6A5O - chains A and T of the 23 polymer chains in the assembly; structure by electron microscopy, 9.90 A resolution (very low resolution: no residue pairs are listed; an interface is given only as per-side residue counts).

Chain A:
Name: DNA-directed RNA polymerase subunit
Organism: Komagataella phaffii (strain GS115 / ATCC 20864)
Notes: EC 2.7.7.6
UniProt: C4R4Y0 (C4R4Y0_KOMPG); residue numbers follow UniProt; this construct covers 1-1743
Sequence (1743 residues; numbered 1 to 1743; the number before each row is that of its first residue):
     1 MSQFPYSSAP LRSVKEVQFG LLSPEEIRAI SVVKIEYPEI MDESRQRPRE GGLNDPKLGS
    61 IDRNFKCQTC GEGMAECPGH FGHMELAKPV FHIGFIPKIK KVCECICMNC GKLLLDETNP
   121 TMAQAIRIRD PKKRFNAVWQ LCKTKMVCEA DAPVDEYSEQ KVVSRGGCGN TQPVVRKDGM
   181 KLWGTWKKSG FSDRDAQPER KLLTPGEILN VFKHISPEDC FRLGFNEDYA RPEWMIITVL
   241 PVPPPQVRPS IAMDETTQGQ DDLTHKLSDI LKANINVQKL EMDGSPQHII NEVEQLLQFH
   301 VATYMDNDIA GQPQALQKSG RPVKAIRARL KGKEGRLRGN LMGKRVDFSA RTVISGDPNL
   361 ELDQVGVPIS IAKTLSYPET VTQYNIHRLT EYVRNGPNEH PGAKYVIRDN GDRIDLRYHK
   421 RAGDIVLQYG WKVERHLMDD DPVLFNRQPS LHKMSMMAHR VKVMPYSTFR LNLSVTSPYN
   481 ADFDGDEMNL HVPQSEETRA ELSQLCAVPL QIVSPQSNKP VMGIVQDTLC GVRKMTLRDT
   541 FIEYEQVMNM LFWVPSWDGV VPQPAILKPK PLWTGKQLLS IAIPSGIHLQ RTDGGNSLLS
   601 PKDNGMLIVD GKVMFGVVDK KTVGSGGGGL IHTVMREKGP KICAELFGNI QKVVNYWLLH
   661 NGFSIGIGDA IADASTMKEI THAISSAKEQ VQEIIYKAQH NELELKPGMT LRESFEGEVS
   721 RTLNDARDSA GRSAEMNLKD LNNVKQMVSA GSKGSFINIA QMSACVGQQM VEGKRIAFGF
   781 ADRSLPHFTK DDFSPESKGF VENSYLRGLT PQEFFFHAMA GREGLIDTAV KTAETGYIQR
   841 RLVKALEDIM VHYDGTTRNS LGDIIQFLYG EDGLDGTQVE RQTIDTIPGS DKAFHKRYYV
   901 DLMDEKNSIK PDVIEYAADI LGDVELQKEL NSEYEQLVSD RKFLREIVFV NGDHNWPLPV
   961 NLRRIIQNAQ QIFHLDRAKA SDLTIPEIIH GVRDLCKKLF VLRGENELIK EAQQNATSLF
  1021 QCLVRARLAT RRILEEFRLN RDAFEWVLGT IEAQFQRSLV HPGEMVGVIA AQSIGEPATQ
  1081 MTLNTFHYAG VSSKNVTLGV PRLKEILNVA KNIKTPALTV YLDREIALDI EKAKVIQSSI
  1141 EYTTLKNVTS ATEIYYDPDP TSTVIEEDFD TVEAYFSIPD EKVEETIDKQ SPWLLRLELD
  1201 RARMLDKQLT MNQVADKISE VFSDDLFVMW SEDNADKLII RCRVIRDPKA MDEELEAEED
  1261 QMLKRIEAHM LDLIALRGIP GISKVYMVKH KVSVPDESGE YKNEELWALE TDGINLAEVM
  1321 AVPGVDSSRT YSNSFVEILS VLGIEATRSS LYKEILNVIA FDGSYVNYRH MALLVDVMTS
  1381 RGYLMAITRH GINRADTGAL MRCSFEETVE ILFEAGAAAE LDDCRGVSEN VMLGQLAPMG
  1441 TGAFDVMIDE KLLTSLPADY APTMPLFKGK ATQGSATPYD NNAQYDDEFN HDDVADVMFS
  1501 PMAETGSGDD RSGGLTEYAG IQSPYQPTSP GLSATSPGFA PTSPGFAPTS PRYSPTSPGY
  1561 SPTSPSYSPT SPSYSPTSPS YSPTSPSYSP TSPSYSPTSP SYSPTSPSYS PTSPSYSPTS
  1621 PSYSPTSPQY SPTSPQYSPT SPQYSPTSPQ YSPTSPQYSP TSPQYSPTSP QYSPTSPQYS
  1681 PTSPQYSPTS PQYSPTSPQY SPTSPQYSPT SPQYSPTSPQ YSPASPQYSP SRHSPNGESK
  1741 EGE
Disordered / not traced: 1, 154-160, 190-193, 1082-1094, 1178-1189, 1246-1257, 1458-1743
Ion coordination: Zn2+ site 1: Cys67, Cys70, Cys77, His80; Zn2+ site 2: Cys107, Cys148; Mg2+: Asp482, Asp484 (shared with 1 residue of chain P)

Chain T:
Molecule: 198-nt DNA strand
Sequence (198 nucleotides; numbered -72 to 125; the number before each row is that of its first residue; numbers below 1 keep their minus sign (DA-72 is residue -72)):
   -72 ATCAGAATCC CGGTGCCGAG GCCGCTCAAT TGGTCGTAGA CAGCTCTAGC ACCGCTTAAA
   -12 CGCACGTACG CGCTGTCCCC CGCGTTTTAA CCGCCAAGGG GATTACACCC AAGACACCAG
    48 GCACGAGACA GAAAAAAACA ACGAAAACGG CCACCACCCA AACACACCAA ACACAAGAGC
   108 TAATTGACTG ACGTAAGC
Disordered / not traced: 106-125

Interface between chain A and chain T:
At this resolution (10 A) residue pairs are not listed: 19 residues of chain A and 10 of chain T lie at the interface.

Overview:
Chain A and chain T form an interface of 19 and 10 residues respectively. Cys67(A), Cys70(A), Cys77(A) and
His80(A) form the Zn2+ site 1. Cys107(A) and Cys148(A) form the Zn2+ site 2.
Chain A is DNA-directed RNA polymerase subunit (Komagataella phaffii (strain GS115 / ATCC 20864)) and chain T
is a 198-nt DNA strand; the structure, RNA polymerase II elongation complex stalled at SHL(-6) of the
nucleosome, was determined by electron microscopy, deposited together with 6A5L, 6A5P, 6A5R, 6A5T, 6A5U and
6INQ.
